7CCX - chain A; structure by X-ray diffraction, 1.84 A resolution.

== Chain A ==
Name: Porphobilinogen deaminase
Source organism: Homo sapiens
Notes: EC 2.5.1.61
Reference sequence: P08397 (HEM3_HUMAN); numbering as in UniProt (aligned over 1-361)
Chain sequence (361 residues; row label = number of the first residue in the row):
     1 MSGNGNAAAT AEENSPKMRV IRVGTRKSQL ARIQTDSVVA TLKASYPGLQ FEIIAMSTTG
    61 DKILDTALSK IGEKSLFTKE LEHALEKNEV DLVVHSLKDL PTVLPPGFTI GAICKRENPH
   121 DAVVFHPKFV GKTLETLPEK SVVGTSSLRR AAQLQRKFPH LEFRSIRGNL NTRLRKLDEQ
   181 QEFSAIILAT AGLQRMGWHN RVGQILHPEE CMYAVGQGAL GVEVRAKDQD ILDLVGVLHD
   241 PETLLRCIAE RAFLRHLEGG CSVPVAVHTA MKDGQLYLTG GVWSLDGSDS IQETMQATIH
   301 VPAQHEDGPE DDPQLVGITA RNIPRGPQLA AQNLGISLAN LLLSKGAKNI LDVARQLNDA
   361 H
Disordered / not traced: 1-17, 58-76, 355-361
Covalently attached groups: dipyrromethane cofactor (DPM) linked to Cys261
Ligand contacts: dipyrromethane cofactor (DPM; 3-[5-{[3-(2-carboxyethyl)-4-(carboxymethyl)-5-methyl-1H-pyrrol-2-yl]methyl}-4-(carboxymethyl)-1H-pyrrol-3-yl]propanoic acid): Leu30, Gln34, Ser96, Lys98, Asp99, Ser146, Ser147, Arg149, Arg150, Arg173, Leu188, Ala189, Gly192, Arg195, Ala214, Gln217, Gly218
Reported in the primary citation:
  - binding site for dipyrromethane cofactor: Ser96, Lys98, Asp99, Thr145, Ser146, Ser147, Arg149, Arg150, Arg173, Ala189, Arg195, Gly218, Cys261
  - mutagenesis - R26A: abolished catalytic activity (citing earlier work)
  - disease-associated variants - R26C, R26H, S28N, S96F, D99G, D99H: decreased catalytic activity (citing earlier work)
  - disease-associated variants - D99N: abolished catalytic activity (citing earlier work)
  - catalytic residues: Gln34, Asp99 (proposed by the authors, not directly observed)

== Overview ==
Covalently linked dipyrromethane cofactor: at Cys261. The paper reports catalytic residues Gln34 and Asp99;
R26C, R26H and S28N, among others, reduce catalytic activity; 8 substitutions were tested in all.
Chain A is Porphobilinogen deaminase (Homo sapiens); the structure, Crystal structure of the holo form of
human hydroxymethylbilane synthase, was determined by X-ray diffraction (same publication as 7CCY, 7CCZ and
7CD0).
